PDB entry 4IQC | X-ray diffraction, 1.90 A resolution | chain A

Chain A:
Molecule: Peptidyl-prolyl cis-trans isomerase FKBP1B
Organism: Homo sapiens
Notes: EC 5.2.1.8
UniProt: P68106 (FKB1B_HUMAN); residues 1-107 here correspond to UniProt positions 2-108 (UniProt number = residue number + 1)
Sequence (107 residues; row label = number of the first residue in the row):
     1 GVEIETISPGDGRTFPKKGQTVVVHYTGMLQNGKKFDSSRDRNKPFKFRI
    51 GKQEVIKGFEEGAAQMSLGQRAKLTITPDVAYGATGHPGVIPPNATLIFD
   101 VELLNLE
Construct notes: engineered mutation Val22 (Cys23 in P68106), Ile76 (Cys77 in P68106)
What the authors report for this chain:
  - conformationally variable residues (loop rearrangement, side-chain flip): Gln31 to Lys34, Phe59, Val80
  - contacts within the chain: Lys52-Glu60 (water-mediated contact), Glu54-Glu60 (water-mediated contact), Phe59-Val101 (hydrophobic contact)

In short:
The paper reports conformational variability at Gln31, Phe59 and Val80; contacts within the chain involving
Lys52, Glu60 and Glu54 among others.
Chain A is Peptidyl-prolyl cis-trans isomerase FKBP1B (Homo sapiens); the structure, P3121 crystal form of
FKBP12.6, was determined by X-ray diffraction together with 4IQ2 from the same study.
